PDB entry 3RL4 | X-ray diffraction, 1.29 A resolution | chain A

== Chain A ==
Protein: Metallophosphoesterase MPPED2
From: Rattus norvegicus
Notes: EC 3.1.-.-
UniProt: B1WBP0 (MPPD2_RAT); numbering as in UniProt (aligned over 1-294)
Amino-acid sequence (296 residues; numbered -1 to 294; the number before each row is that of its first residue; numbers below 1 keep their minus sign (Gly-1 is residue -1)):
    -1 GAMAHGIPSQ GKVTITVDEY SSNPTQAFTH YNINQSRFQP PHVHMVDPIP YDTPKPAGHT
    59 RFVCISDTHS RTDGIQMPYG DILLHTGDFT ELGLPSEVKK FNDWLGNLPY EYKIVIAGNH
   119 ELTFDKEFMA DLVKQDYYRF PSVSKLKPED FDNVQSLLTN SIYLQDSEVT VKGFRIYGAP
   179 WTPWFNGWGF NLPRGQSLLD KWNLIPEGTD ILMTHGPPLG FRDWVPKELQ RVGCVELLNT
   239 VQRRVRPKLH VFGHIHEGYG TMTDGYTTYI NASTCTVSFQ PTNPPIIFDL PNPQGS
Disordered / not traced: -1 to 10, 132-137, 292-294
Construct notes: expression tag (-1 to 0); engineered mutation His252 (Gly in B1WBP0)
Swiss-Prot annotation at these positions:
  - binding site (Mn(2+)): Asp65, His67, Asp86, Asn117, His213, His254
  - binding site (GMP): Asn117, His118, Lys225, Glu226, His254, Glu255
  - mutagenesis: Asp65 (D65A: Loss of phosphodiesterase activity), His67 (H67A/R: Loss of phosphodiesterase activity. Disrupts metal cofactor binding), Asp86 (D86A: Loss of phosphodiesterase activity), Asn117 (N117A: Loss of phosphodiesterase activity), His118 (H118A: Loss of phosphodiesterase activity), Phe183 (F183A: Decreased affinity for manganese. Decreased inhibition by AMP and GMP)
Metal / ion sites: Mn2+ site 1 near Asp45 (its only coordinating residue here); Mn2+ site 2: Asp65, His67, Asp86, His254 (together with guanosine-5'-monophosphate); Mn2+ site 3: Asp86, Asn117, His213, His252 (together with guanosine-5'-monophosphate); Mn2+ site 4 near Glu109 (its only coordinating residue here); Mn2+ site 5: Glu147, Asp150; Mn2+ site 6: Glu205, Val243; Mn2+ site 7: Gly206, Asp208; Mn2+ site 8 near Asp208 (its only coordinating residue here)
Residues lining bound ligands: guanosine-5'-monophosphate (5GP): Asp65, His67, Asp86, Asn117, His118, Pro181, Phe183, His213, Val223, Glu226, Val230, His252, Ile253, His254, Glu255, Val275, Phe277

== Overview ==
Chain A binds guanosine-5'-monophosphate. Asp65, His67, Asp86 and His254 coordinate Mn2+ site 2. Asp86,
Asn117, His213 and His252 form the Mn2+ site 3. UniProt lists 6 Mn2+-binding residues, 6 GMP-binding residues
and 6 mutagenesis sites.
Chain A is Metallophosphoesterase MPPED2 (Rattus norvegicus); the structure, Rat metallophosphodiesterase
MPPED2 G252H Mutant, was determined by X-ray diffraction, deposited together with 3RL3 and 3RL5.
